8QYP - chain A; structure by X-ray diffraction, 2.76 A resolution.

Chain A:
Molecule: Myosin-7
From: Bos taurus
UniProtKB: Q9BE39 (MYH7_BOVIN); numbering as in UniProt (aligned over 1-780)
Chain sequence (780 residues; row label = number of the first residue in the row):
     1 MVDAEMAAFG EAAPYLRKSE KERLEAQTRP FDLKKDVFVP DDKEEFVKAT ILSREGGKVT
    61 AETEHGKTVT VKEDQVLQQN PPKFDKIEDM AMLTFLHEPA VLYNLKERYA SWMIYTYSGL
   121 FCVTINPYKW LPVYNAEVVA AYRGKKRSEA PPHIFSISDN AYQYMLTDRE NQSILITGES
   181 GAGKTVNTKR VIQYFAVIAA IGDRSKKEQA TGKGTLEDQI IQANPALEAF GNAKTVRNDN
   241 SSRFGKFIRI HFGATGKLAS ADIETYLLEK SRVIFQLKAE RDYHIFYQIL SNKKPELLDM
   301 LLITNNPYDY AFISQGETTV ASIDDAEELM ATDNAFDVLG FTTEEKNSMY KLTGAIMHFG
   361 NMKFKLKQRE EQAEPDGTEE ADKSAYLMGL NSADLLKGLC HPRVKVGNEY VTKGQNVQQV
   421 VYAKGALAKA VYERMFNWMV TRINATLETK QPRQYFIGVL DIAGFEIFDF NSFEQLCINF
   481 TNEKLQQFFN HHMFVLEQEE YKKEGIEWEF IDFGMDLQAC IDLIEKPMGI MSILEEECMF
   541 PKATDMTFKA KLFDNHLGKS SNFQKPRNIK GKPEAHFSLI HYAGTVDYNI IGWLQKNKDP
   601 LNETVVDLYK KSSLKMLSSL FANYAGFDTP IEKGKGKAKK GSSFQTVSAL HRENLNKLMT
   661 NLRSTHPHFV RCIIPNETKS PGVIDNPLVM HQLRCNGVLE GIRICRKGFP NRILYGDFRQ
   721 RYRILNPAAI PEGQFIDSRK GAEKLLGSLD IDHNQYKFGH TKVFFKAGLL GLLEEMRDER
Unresolved in the structure: 1-31, 53-58, 203-211, 368-370, 626-644, 731-736
Modified / non-standard residues: K129 (N-trimethyllysine; M3L); K549 (N-trimethyllysine; M3L)
Bound ions: Mg2+: T185, S242 (together with ADP, vanadate)
Small-molecule neighbours: ADP (adenosine-5'-diphosphate): I114, Y115, N126, P127, Y128, K129, Y134, E179, S180, G181, A182, G183, K184, T185, V186, N187, N238, N240, D461
UniProt features mapped onto this chain:
  - region (Actin-binding): L655 to E677, K757 to G771
  - binding site (ATP): G178 to T185
  - modified residue: K129 (N6,N6,N6-trimethyllysine), T378 (Phosphothreonine)
Reported in the primary citation:
  - contacts within the chain: R243-E466 (salt bridge)

Summary:
Chain A binds ADP. T185 and S242 form the Mg2+ site. Curated annotation (UniProt) lists 8 ATP-binding
residues. The paper reports contacts within the chain involving R243 and E466.
Chain A is Myosin-7 (Bos taurus); the structure, Beta-cardiac myosin motor domain in the pre-powerstroke
state, was determined by X-ray diffraction together with 8QYR from the same study.
